Entry 3BJZ (X-ray diffraction, 2.40 A resolution); this record covers chains A and B of the 4 polymer chains in the assembly.

== Chain A (and B) ==
Name: Phosphoheptose isomerase
Organism: Pseudomonas aeruginosa PAO1
Notes: EC 5.3.1.-; chain B of this document is another copy of the same molecule, construct and numbering; everything in this record applies to it too
UniProt: Q9HVZ0 (GMHA_PSEAE); residue numbers follow UniProt; this construct covers 1-197
Amino-acid sequence (199 residues; each row starts with the number of its first residue; numbers below 1 keep their minus sign (Gly-1 is residue -1)):
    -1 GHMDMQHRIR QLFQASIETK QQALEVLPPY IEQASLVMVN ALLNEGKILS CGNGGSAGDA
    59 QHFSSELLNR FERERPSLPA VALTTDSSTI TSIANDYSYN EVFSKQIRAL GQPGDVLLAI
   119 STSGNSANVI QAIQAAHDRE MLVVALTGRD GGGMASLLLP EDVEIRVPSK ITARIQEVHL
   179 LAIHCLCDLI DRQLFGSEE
Disordered / not traced: -1 to 1, 83-96, 195-197 (chain B: 85, 87-95, 196-197)
Modified positions: Mse1 (selenomethionine); Mse3, Mse36, Mse139, Mse152 (selenomethionine; parent Met)
Construct notes: expression tag (-1 to 0)
Swiss-Prot annotation at these positions:
  - binding site (substrate): Asn51 to Gly53, Glu64, Asn93, Asp94, Ser119 to Ser121, Ser124, Gln174
  - binding site (Zn(2+)): His60, Glu64, Gln174, His182
From the paper describing this entry:
  - conformationally variable residues (order/disorder transition): Thr83 to Ser96

== Interface between chain A and chain B ==
Contacting residue pairs - 82 pairs, chain A then chain B:
  Asp2(A) - Arg190(B)  salt bridge
  Mse3(A) - Glu30(B)
  Mse3(A) - Leu34(B)  hydrophobic
  Mse3(A) - Leu187(B)  hydrophobic
  Mse3(A) - Gln191(B)
  Gln4(A) - Pro26(B)
  Gln4(A) - Pro27(B)
  Gln4(A) - Glu30(B)
  Arg6(A) - Asp186(B)  salt bridge
  Arg6(A) - Arg190(B)
  Ile7(A) - Pro26(B)
  Ile7(A) - Ile29(B)  hydrophobic
  Ile7(A) - Glu30(B)
  Ile7(A) - Leu187(B)  hydrophobic
  Arg8(A) - Leu22(B)
  Leu10(A) - Cys183(B)  hydrophobic
  Leu10(A) - Asp186(B)
  Phe11(A) - Lys18(B)
  Phe11(A) - Ala21(B)  hydrophobic
  Phe11(A) - Leu22(B)
  Phe11(A) - Ile29(B)  hydrophobic
  Phe11(A) - Leu179(B)  hydrophobic
  Phe11(A) - Cys183(B)  hydrophobic
  Ser14(A) - Lys18(B)  hydrogen bond
  Ser14(A) - Leu179(B)
  Ile15(A) - Ile15(B)  hydrophobic
  Ile15(A) - Lys18(B)
  Ile15(A) - Gln19(B)
  Lys18(A) - Phe11(B)
  Lys18(A) - Ser14(B)  hydrogen bond
  Lys18(A) - Lys18(B)
  Gln19(A) - Ile15(B)
  Ala21(A) - Phe11(B)  hydrophobic
  Leu22(A) - Arg8(B)  hydrogen bond (backbone-side chain)
  Leu22(A) - Phe11(B)
  Leu22(A) - Gln12(B)
  Pro26(A) - Gln4(B)
  Pro26(A) - Ile7(B)
  Pro26(A) - Arg8(B)
  Pro27(A) - Gln4(B)
  Ile29(A) - Ile7(B)  hydrophobic
  Ile29(A) - Phe11(B)  hydrophobic
  Glu30(A) - Gly-1(B)
  Glu30(A) - His0(B)  hydrogen bond (side chain-backbone)
  Glu30(A) - Mse3(B)
  Glu30(A) - Gln4(B)  hydrogen bond
  Glu30(A) - Ile7(B)
  Ser33(A) - Mse3(B)
  Leu34(A) - Mse3(B)
  Gly53(A) - His60(B)
  His60(A) - Gly53(B)
  His60(A) - Gln174(B)  hydrogen bond
  Glu70(A) - Thr170(B)
  Glu70(A) - Gln174(B)
  Thr170(A) - Glu70(B)
  Ala171(A) - His182(B)
  Arg172(A) - His182(B)
  Gln174(A) - His60(B)  hydrogen bond
  Gln174(A) - Glu70(B)  hydrogen bond
  Gln174(A) - Leu178(B)
  Gln174(A) - His182(B)  hydrogen bond
  Glu175(A) - Leu178(B)
  Glu175(A) - Leu179(B)
  Glu175(A) - His182(B)  salt bridge
  Leu178(A) - Gln174(B)
  Leu178(A) - Glu175(B)
  Leu178(A) - Leu178(B)  hydrophobic
  Leu179(A) - Leu10(B)
  Leu179(A) - Phe11(B)  hydrophobic
  Leu179(A) - Ser14(B)
  Leu179(A) - Glu175(B)
  His182(A) - Ala171(B)
  His182(A) - Gln174(B)  hydrogen bond
  His182(A) - Glu175(B)  salt bridge
  Asp186(A) - Arg6(B)  salt bridge
  Asp186(A) - Leu10(B)
  Leu187(A) - Mse3(B)  hydrophobic
  Leu187(A) - Arg6(B)
  Leu187(A) - Ile7(B)  hydrophobic
  Arg190(A) - Asp2(B)  salt bridge
  Arg190(A) - Arg6(B)
  Gln191(A) - Mse3(B)
Interface residues without a listed pair, chain A (38 interface residues in all): Gln12, Leu25, Cys183
Interface residues without a listed pair, chain B (41 interface residues in all): His5, Glu23, Ser33, Arg172

== In short ==
38 residues of chain A and 41 residues of chain B are in contact, with 10 hydrogen bonds and 6 salt bridges.
Among the polar pairs are Asp2(A)-Arg190(B), Arg6(A)-Asp186(B) and Glu175(A)-His182(B). UniProt lists 11
substrate-binding residues and 4 Zn2+-binding residues on chain A. The paper reports conformational
variability at Thr83(A).
Both chains are Phosphoheptose isomerase (Pseudomonas aeruginosa PAO1). Entry 3BJZ (Crystal structure of
Pseudomonas aeruginosa phosphoheptose isomerase) was determined by X-ray diffraction together with 2I22 and
1X92 from the same study.
